PDB entry 5MRW | X-ray diffraction, 2.90 A resolution | chains A and D of the 4 polymer chains in the assembly

Chain A:
Protein: Potassium-transporting ATPase potassium-binding subunit
Source organism: Escherichia coli
UniProt: P03959 (KDPA_ECOLI); numbering as in UniProt (aligned over 1-557)
Sequence (557 residues; numbered 1 to 557; the number before each row is that of its first residue):
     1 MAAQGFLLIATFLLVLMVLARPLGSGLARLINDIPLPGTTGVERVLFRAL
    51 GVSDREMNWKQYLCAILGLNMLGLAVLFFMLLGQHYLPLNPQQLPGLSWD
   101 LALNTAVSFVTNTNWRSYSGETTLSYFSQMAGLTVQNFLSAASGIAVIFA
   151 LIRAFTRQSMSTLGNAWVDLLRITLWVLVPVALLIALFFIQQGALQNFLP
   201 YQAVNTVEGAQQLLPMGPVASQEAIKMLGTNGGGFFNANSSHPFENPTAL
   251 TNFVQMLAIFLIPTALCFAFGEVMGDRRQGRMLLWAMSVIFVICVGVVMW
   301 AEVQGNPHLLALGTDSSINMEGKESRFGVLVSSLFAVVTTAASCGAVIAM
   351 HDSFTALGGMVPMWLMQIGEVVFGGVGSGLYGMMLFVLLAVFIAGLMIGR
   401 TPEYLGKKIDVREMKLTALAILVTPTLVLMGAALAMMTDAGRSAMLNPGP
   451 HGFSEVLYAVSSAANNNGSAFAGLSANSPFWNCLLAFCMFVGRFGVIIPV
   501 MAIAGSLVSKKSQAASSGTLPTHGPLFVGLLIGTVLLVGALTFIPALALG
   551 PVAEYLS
Differences from the reference sequence: engineered mutation R116 (Gln in P03959)
Bound ions: K+: N112, T113, T230, N231, S343, C344, N466, N467
Small-molecule neighbours:
  - 1,2-dimyristoyl-sn-glycero-3-phosphocholine (PX4), molecule 1: I293, M360, V361, W364, P525, G529, G533, L536, L537, I544, V552
  - 1,2-dimyristoyl-sn-glycero-3-phosphocholine (PX4), molecule 2: L419, T426, F487, F490, V491, G495, I498, P499
UniProt features mapped onto this chain:
  - mutagenesis: G232 (G232A/S: Decrease in K(+) affinity and loss of cation selectivity)
From the paper describing this entry:
  - mutagenesis - Q116R: decreased binding to K+ (citing earlier work)
  - contacts within the chain: R116-G232 (hydrogen bond), R116-G345 (hydrogen bond), R116-G468 (hydrogen bond), R116-N239 (hydrogen bond)

Chain D:
Protein: Potassium-transporting ATPase KdpF subunit
Source organism: Escherichia coli
UniProt: P36937 (KDPF_ECOLI); numbering as in UniProt (aligned over 1-27)
Sequence (27 residues; row label = number of the first residue in the row):
     1 MSAGVITGVLLVFLLLGYLVYALINAE

How chain A and chain D interact:
Residue-residue contacts (5; chain A residue first):
  K415(A) - L23(D)
  K415(A) - I24(D)  hydrogen bond (side chain-backbone)
  K415(A) - N25(D)
  L419(A) - L23(D)  hydrophobic
  M430(A) - F13(D)  hydrophobic
Also at the interface, not in a pair above, chain A (4 interface residues in all): M437
Also at the interface, not in a pair above, chain D (6 interface residues in all): M1, L16

In short:
4 residues of chain A face 6 of chain D across their interface, with 1 hydrogen bond. Its one hydrogen-bonded
contact is K415(A)-I24(D). Bound to chain A: 1,2-dimyristoyl-sn-glycero-3-phosphocholine. From the paper:
Q116R of chain A reduces binding to K+; contacts within the chain involving R116(A), G232(A) and G345(A) among
others.
Here chain A is Potassium-transporting ATPase potassium-binding subunit and chain D is Potassium-transporting
ATPase KdpF subunit, both from Escherichia coli. Entry 5MRW (Structure of the KdpFABC complex) was determined
by X-ray diffraction.
